Entry 6Q15 (electron microscopy, 5.15 A resolution (low resolution: residue-level contacts below are approximate; hydrogen-bond / salt-bridge calls are withheld)); this record covers chains 4 and AR of the 110 polymer chains in the assembly.

[Chain 4]
Name: Surface presentation of antigens protein SpaP
Organism: Salmonella typhimurium (strain LT2 / SGSC1412 / ATCC 700720)
UniProt: P40700 (SPAP_SALTY); numbering as in UniProt (aligned over 1-224)
Chain sequence (224 residues; row label = number of the first residue in the row):
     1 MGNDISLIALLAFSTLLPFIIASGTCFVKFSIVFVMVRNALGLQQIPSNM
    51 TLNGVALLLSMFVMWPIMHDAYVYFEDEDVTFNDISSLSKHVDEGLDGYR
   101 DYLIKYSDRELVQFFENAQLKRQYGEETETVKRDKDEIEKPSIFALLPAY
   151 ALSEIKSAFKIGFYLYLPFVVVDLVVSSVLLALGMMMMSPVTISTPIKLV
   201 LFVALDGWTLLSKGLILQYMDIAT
Not modelled in the structure: 1-2, 224

[Chain AR]
Name: Protein PrgJ
Organism: Salmonella typhimurium (strain LT2 / SGSC1412 / ATCC 700720)
UniProt: P41785 (PRGJ_SALTY); residues 1-101 here = UniProt positions 1-101
Chain sequence (101 residues; row label = number of the first residue in the row):
     1 MSIATIVPENAVIGQAVNIRSMETDIVSLDDRLLQAFSGSAIATAVDKQT
    51 ITNRIEDPNLVTDPKELAISQEMISDYNLYVSMVSTLTRKGVGAVETLLR
   101 S
Not modelled in the structure: 1-13

[Interface between chain 4 and chain AR]
Residue-residue contacts (29; chain 4 residue first):
  Asn3(4) - Ala41(AR)
  Asn3(4) - Ala45(AR)
  Asp4(4) - Lys48(AR)
  Asp4(4) - Tyr77(AR)
  Ile5(4) - Ser40(AR)
  Ile5(4) - Ala41(AR)
  Ile5(4) - Thr44(AR)
  Ala9(4) - Phe37(AR)
  Thr15(4) - Val92(AR)
  Thr15(4) - Glu96(AR)
  Leu16(4) - Glu96(AR)
  Phe19(4) - Glu96(AR)
  Phe19(4) - Arg100(AR)
  Asp84(4) - Ile42(AR)
  Ile85(4) - Ser38(AR)
  Ile85(4) - Gly39(AR)
  Ile85(4) - Ile42(AR)
  Leu88(4) - Ile42(AR)
  Ser89(4) - Ser38(AR)
  Val92(4) - Leu34(AR)
  Gln119(4) - Val27(AR)
  Arg122(4) - Val27(AR)
  Gln123(4) - Asp25(AR)
  Gln123(4) - Ile26(AR)
  Gln123(4) - Val27(AR)
  Tyr124(4) - Asp25(AR)
  Ser142(4) - Ser28(AR)
  Ser142(4) - Asp30(AR)
  Ile143(4) - Asp30(AR)
Interface residues without a listed pair, chain 4 (22 interface residues in all): Ser6, Ile8, Ala12, Phe144
Interface residues without a listed pair, chain AR (23 interface residues in all): Val81, Val84, Ser85, Thr88

[Summary]
22 residues of chain 4 and 23 residues of chain AR are in contact.
Here chain 4 is Surface presentation of antigens protein SpaP and chain AR is Protein PrgJ, both from
Salmonella typhimurium (strain LT2 / SGSC1412 / ATCC 700720). Entry 6Q15 (Structure of the Salmonella SPI-1
injectisome needle complex) was determined by electron microscopy (same publication as 6PEE, 6PEM, 6PEP, 6Q14
and 6Q16).
